Entry 5C4I (X-ray diffraction, 2.27 A resolution); this record covers chains D and E of the 6 polymer chains in the assembly.

# Chain D
Name: Oxalate oxidoreductase subunit alpha
Organism: Moorella thermoacetica (strain ATCC 39073)
Notes: EC 1.2.7.10
UniProt: Q2RI41 (OORA_MOOTA); residues 1-395 here = UniProt positions 1-395
Chain sequence (395 residues; each row starts with the number of its first residue):
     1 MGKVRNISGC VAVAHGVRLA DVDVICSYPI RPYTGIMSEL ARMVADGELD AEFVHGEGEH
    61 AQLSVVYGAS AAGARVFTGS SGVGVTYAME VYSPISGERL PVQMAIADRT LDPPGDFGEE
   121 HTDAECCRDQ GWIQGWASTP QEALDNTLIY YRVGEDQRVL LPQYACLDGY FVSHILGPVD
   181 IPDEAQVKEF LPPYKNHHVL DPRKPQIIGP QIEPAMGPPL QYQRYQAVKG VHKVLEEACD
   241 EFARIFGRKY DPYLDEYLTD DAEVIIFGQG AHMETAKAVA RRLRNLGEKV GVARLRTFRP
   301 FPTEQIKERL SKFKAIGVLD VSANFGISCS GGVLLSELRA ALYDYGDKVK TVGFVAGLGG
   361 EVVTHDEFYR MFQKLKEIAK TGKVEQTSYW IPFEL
Disordered / not traced: 1-2
Ligand contacts: thiamine diphosphate (TPP): Tyr28, Pro29, Ile30, Glu59, Val83, Gly84, Tyr87, Arg109
What the authors report for this chain:
  - binding site for thiamine diphosphate: Tyr28 to Pro32, Glu59, Glu90, Asp112
  - binding site for thiamine diphosphate: Arg109 (proposed by the authors, not directly observed)
  - specificity-determining residues: Arg31, Gly115, Phe117, Gln211 (proposed by the authors, not directly observed)

# Chain E
Name: Oxalate oxidoreductase subunit delta
Organism: Moorella thermoacetica
Notes: EC 1.2.7.10
UniProt: Q2RI40 (OORD_MOOTA); residues 1-315 here = UniProt positions 1-315
Chain sequence (315 residues; each row starts with the number of its first residue):
     1 MSTKDLFAEP NLKQITVWAR GVVMNKDARD IVVALTEAAA KEGKYVQAWE NYVDLPDRIY
    61 VPVRAYARIS SDPIESKYIY ENETPDIVVL VEESLIKGVP ILKGIRPGST LVVNTKRSID
   121 TILEFLGDTG NLAQIVTVDA NSMAEAVMTL SGAEGATDAT GIGAGIAAPI AGAVVKATGI
   181 VDVENLAAVV KNPAAMRRGY AEAQVRQLPP HEAVEEAAVS ATELLRQMPF AGTVPSPVTE
   241 NEGMVTGNWR IQRPIIDREA CTECYTCWIY CPDSCITRTE EGPVFNMKYC KGCGLCTAVC
   301 PSGALTNVPE LDFKD
Disordered / not traced: 1, 217-218
Curated features (UniProtKB/Swiss-Prot):
  - binding site ([4Fe-4S] cluster): Cys261, Cys264, Cys267, Cys271, Cys290, Cys293, Cys296, Cys300
Metal / ion sites: 4Fe-4S cluster Fe site 1: Cys261, Cys264, Cys267, Cys300; 4Fe-4S cluster Fe site 2: Cys271, Cys290, Cys293, Cys296
Ligand contacts:
  - 4Fe-4S cluster (SF4), molecule 1: Pro254, Cys271, Pro272, Asp273, Cys275, Ile276, Phe285, Cys290, Lys291, Gly292, Cys293, Gly294, Leu295, Cys296
  - 4Fe-4S cluster (SF4), molecule 2: Ile256, Cys261, Thr262, Glu263, Cys264, Tyr265, Thr266, Cys267, Pro283, Cys300, Pro301, Ser302, Ala304, Leu305
What the authors report for this chain:
  - binding site for 4Fe-4S cluster: Arg58

# Chain D / chain E interface
Residue-residue contacts - 52 pairs, chain D then chain E:
  Asn6(D) - Glu37(E)  hydrogen bond
  Asn6(D) - Val46(E)
  Ser8(D) - Gly155(E)  hydrogen bond (side chain-backbone)
  Val11(D) - Gly155(E)
  Val11(D) - Ala156(E)  hydrophobic
  Val11(D) - Thr157(E)
  Arg31(D) - Tyr52(E)
  Arg31(D) - Pro56(E)
  Arg31(D) - Glu154(E)  salt bridge
  Pro32(D) - Tyr52(E)
  Gly35(D) - Glu154(E)
  Gly35(D) - Ala156(E)
  Glu39(D) - Ala156(E)
  Glu39(D) - Thr157(E)  hydrogen bond
  Arg42(D) - Thr157(E)
  Phe117(D) - Tyr52(E)  hydrogen bond (backbone-side chain)
  Ser138(D) - Tyr78(E)  hydrogen bond (backbone-side chain)
  Thr139(D) - Tyr78(E)
  Tyr170(D) - Trp49(E)  hydrogen bond
  Tyr170(D) - Tyr52(E)  hydrophobic
  Tyr170(D) - Ile79(E)  hydrogen bond (side chain-backbone)
  Tyr170(D) - Tyr80(E)
  Phe171(D) - Tyr78(E)
  Phe171(D) - Tyr80(E)  hydrophobic
  His174(D) - Tyr52(E)
  His174(D) - Glu154(E)  salt bridge
  Ile175(D) - Gln47(E)
  Ile175(D) - Lys77(E)
  Ile175(D) - Ile79(E)
  Leu176(D) - Ala48(E)
  Ala271(D) - Tyr78(E)
  Glu274(D) - Tyr78(E)
  Thr275(D) - Tyr78(E)
  Val279(D) - Phe7(E)  hydrophobic
  Arg281(D) - Glu75(E)  salt bridge
  Arg282(D) - Leu6(E)  hydrogen bond (side chain-backbone)
  Arg282(D) - Phe7(E)
  Arg282(D) - Ala8(E)  hydrogen bond (side chain-backbone)
  Arg282(D) - Glu75(E)  salt bridge
  Leu286(D) - Leu6(E)  hydrophobic
  Gly360(D) - Tyr80(E)  hydrogen bond (backbone-side chain)
  Glu361(D) - Thr222(E)
  Glu361(D) - Leu224(E)
  Val362(D) - Tyr78(E)
  Val362(D) - Tyr80(E)  hydrophobic
  His365(D) - Phe7(E)
  His365(D) - Glu75(E)  hydrogen bond (side chain-backbone)
  Asp366(D) - Ser2(E)  hydrogen bond (side chain-backbone)
  Tyr369(D) - Ser2(E)
  Tyr369(D) - Leu6(E)  hydrophobic
  Tyr369(D) - Phe7(E)  hydrophobic
  Phe393(D) - Leu225(E)  hydrophobic
Also at the interface, not in a pair above, chain D (36 interface residues in all): Cys10, Ser38, Gly118, Ala278, Leu283, Pro392
Also at the interface, not in a pair above, chain E (29 interface residues in all): Glu9, Ala40, Glu50, Leu55, Ser76, Ala159

# In short
36 residues of chain D face 29 of chain E across their interface, with 12 hydrogen bonds and 4 salt bridges.
Among the polar pairs are Arg31(D)-Glu154(E), His174(D)-Glu154(E) and Arg281(D)-Glu75(E). From the paper: a
binding site for thiamine diphosphate at Tyr28(D), Glu59(D) and Glu90(D) among others; a binding site for
4Fe-4S cluster at Arg58(E).
Chain D is Oxalate oxidoreductase subunit alpha (Moorella thermoacetica (strain ATCC 39073)) and chain E is
Oxalate oxidoreductase subunit delta (Moorella thermoacetica); the structure, Structure of an Oxalate
Oxidoreductase, was determined by X-ray diffraction.
